Entry 5ACA (electron microscopy, 3.50 A resolution); this record covers chains 1 and 3 of the 4 polymer chains in the assembly.

== Chain 1 ==
Protein: VP1
From: Foot-and-mouth disease virus - type sat 2
Reference sequence: Q1L764 (Q1L764_9PICO); the author numbering skips numbers that UniProt does not, so the offset changes along the chain: 1-159 = UniProt 527-685; 163-217 = UniProt 686-740
Sequence (214 residues; each row starts with the number of its first residue; note: 3 numbers in that range are skipped by the numbering (no residue carries them; nothing is unmodelled there)):
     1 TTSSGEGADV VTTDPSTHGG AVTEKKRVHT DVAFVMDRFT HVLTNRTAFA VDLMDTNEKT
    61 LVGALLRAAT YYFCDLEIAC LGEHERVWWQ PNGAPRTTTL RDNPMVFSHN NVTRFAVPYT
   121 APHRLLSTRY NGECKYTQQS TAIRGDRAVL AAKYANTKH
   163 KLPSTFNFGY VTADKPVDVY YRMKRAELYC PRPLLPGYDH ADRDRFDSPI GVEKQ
Not modelled in the structure: 139-159, 214-217
Sequence notes: conflict Ala64 (Gly590 in Q1L764), Tyr172 (His695 in Q1L764), Glu189 (Ala712 in Q1L764), Leu190 (Val713 in Q1L764)

== Chain 3 ==
Protein: VP3
From: Foot-and-mouth disease virus - type sat 2
Reference sequence: Q1L764 (Q1L764_9PICO); residues 1-222 here correspond to UniProt positions 305-526 (UniProt number = residue number + 304)
Sequence (222 residues; row label = number of the first residue in the row):
     1 GIIPVACFDG YGGFQNTDPK TADPIYGYVY NPSRNDCHGR YSNLLDVAEA CPTFLNFDGK
    61 PYVVTKNNGD KVMTCFDVAF THKVHKNTFL AGLADYYAQY QGSLNYHFMY TGPTHHKAKF
   121 MVAYIPPGIE TDRLPKTPED AAHCYHSEWD TGLNSQFTFA VPYVSASDFS YTHTDTPAMA
   181 TTNGWVAVFQ VTDTHSAEAA VVVSVSAGPD LEFRFPVDPV RQ

== How chain 1 and chain 3 interact ==
Contacting residue pairs - 42 pairs, chain 1 then chain 3:
  Pro91(1) - Phe215(3)  hydrophobic
  Pro91(1) - Val217(3)  hydrophobic
  Asn92(1) - Gln99(3)
  Asn92(1) - Tyr171(3)  hydrogen bond
  Gly93(1) - Tyr171(3)
  Ala94(1) - Val217(3)  hydrophobic
  Pro95(1) - His173(3)
  Pro95(1) - Pro219(3)  hydrophobic
  Thr97(1) - Val220(3)
  Thr99(1) - Val220(3)
  Arg101(1) - Asp218(3)
  Arg101(1) - Val220(3)
  Asp102(1) - Asn16(3)
  Asp102(1) - Asp218(3)
  Asn103(1) - Asn16(3)  hydrogen bond (backbone-side chain)
  Asn103(1) - Val217(3)
  Asn103(1) - Asp218(3)
  Pro104(1) - Asn16(3)
  Met105(1) - Phe14(3)
  Met105(1) - Gln15(3)
  Met105(1) - Asn16(3)  hydrogen bond (backbone-side chain)
  Val106(1) - Phe14(3)
  Val106(1) - Gln15(3)
  Phe107(1) - Gly13(3)
  Phe107(1) - Phe14(3)  hydrogen bond (backbone-backbone)
  His109(1) - Phe8(3)
  His109(1) - Asp9(3)
  His109(1) - Gly10(3)  hydrogen bond (backbone-backbone)
  His109(1) - Tyr11(3)
  Asn110(1) - Asp9(3)  hydrogen bond
  Val112(1) - Asp9(3)
  Val112(1) - Gly10(3)
  Arg114(1) - Gly10(3)  hydrogen bond (backbone-backbone)
  Arg114(1) - Tyr11(3)  hydrogen bond
  Thr120(1) - Gln99(3)
  Thr120(1) - Phe215(3)
  Pro122(1) - Gln99(3)
  Pro122(1) - Asp168(3)
  Pro122(1) - Phe169(3)
  Pro122(1) - Tyr171(3)
  His123(1) - Ser167(3)
  Thr167(1) - Tyr171(3)
Also at the interface, not in a pair above, chain 1 (27 interface residues in all): Leu100, Thr113, Tyr119, Arg124, Ser166
Also at the interface, not in a pair above, chain 3 (24 interface residues in all): Thr17, Ala98, Asp175, Arg214, Pro216

== Overview ==
Chain 1 and chain 3 form an interface of 27 and 24 residues respectively, with 8 hydrogen bonds. Polar pairs
include Asn92(1)-Tyr171(3), Asn103(1)-Asn16(3) and Met105(1)-Asn16(3).
Chain 1 is VP1 and chain 3 is VP3, both from Foot-and-mouth disease virus - type sat 2; the structure,
Structure-based energetics of protein interfaces guide Foot-and-Mouth disease virus vaccine design, was
determined by electron microscopy (same publication as 5AC9, 5D8A and 5DDJ).
